4ZAE - chains A and B; structure by X-ray diffraction, 1.86 A resolution.

Chain A:
Protein: Coagulation factor IX
Source organism: Homo sapiens
Notes: EC 3.4.21.22; fragment: Peptidase S1 domain
UniProtKB: P00740 (FA9_HUMAN); the construct lacks a stretch of the UniProt sequence and is renumbered around it, so the offset changes along the chain: 16-36 = UniProt 227-247; 38-60 = UniProt 248-270; 61-95 = UniProt 272-306; 96-129 = UniProt 309-342; 6 more segments
Amino-acid sequence (235 residues; row label = number of the first residue in the row; note: 3 numbers in that range are skipped by the numbering (no residue carries them; nothing is unmodelled there); a row labelled like 95A-95B holds insertion residues (95A, then the next letters in order)):
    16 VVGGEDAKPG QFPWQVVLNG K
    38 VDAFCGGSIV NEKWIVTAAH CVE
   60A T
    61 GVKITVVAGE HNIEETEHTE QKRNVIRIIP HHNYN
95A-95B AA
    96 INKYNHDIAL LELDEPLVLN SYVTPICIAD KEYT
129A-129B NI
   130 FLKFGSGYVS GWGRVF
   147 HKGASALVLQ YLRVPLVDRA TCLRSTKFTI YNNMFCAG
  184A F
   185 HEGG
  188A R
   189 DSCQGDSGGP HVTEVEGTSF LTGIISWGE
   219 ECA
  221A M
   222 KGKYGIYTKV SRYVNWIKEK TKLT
Disordered / not traced: 245
Disulfide bonds: Cys42-Cys58, Cys168-Cys182, Cys191-Cys220
Differences from the reference sequence: engineered mutation Ala150 (Arg364 in P00740)
Bound ions: Na+: Glu70, Asn72, Glu75, Glu77, Glu80
Residues lining bound ligands:
  - 4M1 (2,6-dichloro-N-[(2R)-2-(5,6-dimethyl-1H-benzimidazol-2-yl)-2-phenylethyl]-4-(4H-1,2,4-triazol-4-yl)benzamide): Asn97, Tyr99, Arg143, His147, Lys148, Phe174, Asp189, Ser190, Cys191, Gln192, Ser195, Ile213, Ser214, Trp215, Gly216, Glu217, Cys220, Gly226
  - N-cyclohexyltaurine (NHE; 2-[N-cyclohexylamino]ethane sulfonic acid): Asp21, Val144, Phe145, Ala152, Leu153, Val154, Gln156
Swiss-Prot annotation at these positions:
  - active site (Charge relay system): His57, Asp102, Ser195
  - binding site (Ca(2+)): Glu70, Asn72, Glu75, Glu77, Glu80

Chain B:
Protein: Coagulation factor IX
Source organism: Homo sapiens
Notes: EC 3.4.21.22; fragment: EG-like 2 domain
UniProtKB: P00740 (FA9_HUMAN); residues 85-145 here correspond to UniProt positions 131-191 (UniProt number = residue number + 46)
Amino-acid sequence (62 residues; row label = number of the first residue in the row):
    84 MDVTCNIKNG RCEQFCKNSA DNKVVCSCTE GYRLAENQKS CEPAVPFPCG RVSVSQTSKL
   144 TR
Disordered / not traced: 84-85, 141-145
Disulfide bonds: Cys88-Cys99, Cys95-Cys109, Cys111-Cys124
Differences from the reference sequence: initiating methionine (84)
Swiss-Prot annotation at these positions:
  - site: Arg145 (Cleavage)

How chain A and chain B interact:
Residue-residue contacts - 40 pairs, chain A then chain B:
  Lys23(A) - Gln139(B)  hydrogen bond (side chain-backbone)
  Pro24(A) - Val137(B)
  Pro24(A) - Gln139(B)  hydrogen bond (backbone-side chain)
  Gly25(A) - Val135(B)
  Gly25(A) - Val137(B)
  Gln26(A) - Val135(B)
  Gln26(A) - Gln139(B)
  Pro28(A) - Arg134(B)
  Trp29(A) - Gly133(B)
  Leu114(A) - Phe130(B)
  Asn115(A) - Phe130(B)
  Ser116(A) - Phe130(B)
  Ser116(A) - Ser136(B)  hydrogen bond
  Ser116(A) - Val137(B)
  Tyr117(A) - Val137(B)  hydrophobic
  Thr119(A) - Pro131(B)
  Thr119(A) - Arg134(B)
  Pro120(A) - Cys132(B)
  Pro120(A) - Gly133(B)  hydrogen bond (backbone-backbone)
  Ile121(A) - Cys132(B)
  Cys122(A) - Thr112(B)
  Cys122(A) - Cys132(B)  disulfide
  Cys122(A) - Gly133(B)
  Ala124(A) - Phe98(B)  hydrophobic
  Tyr128(A) - Asn92(B)  hydrogen bond
  Tyr128(A) - Gln97(B)
  Tyr128(A) - Phe98(B)  hydrophobic
  Tyr128(A) - Cys99(B)  hydrogen bond (side chain-backbone)
  Phe130(A) - Phe98(B)  hydrophobic
  Val203(A) - Glu96(B)
  Glu204(A) - Glu96(B)
  Gly205(A) - Gly133(B)
  Thr206(A) - Gln97(B)
  Thr206(A) - Tyr115(B)
  Thr206(A) - Cys132(B)
  Thr206(A) - Gly133(B)
  Ser207(A) - Gly133(B)  hydrogen bond (backbone-backbone)
  Phe208(A) - Gln97(B)
  Phe208(A) - Phe98(B)  hydrophobic
  Phe208(A) - Thr112(B)
Other interface residues (no listed pair), chain A (24 interface residues in all): Ile123
Cross-chain cystine bridges: Cys122(A)-Cys132(B)

In short:
Chain A and chain B form an interface of 24 and 16 residues respectively, with 1 disulfide bond and 7 hydrogen
bonds. Among the polar pairs are Lys23(A)-Gln139(B), Pro24(A)-Gln139(B) and Ser116(A)-Ser136(B). Bound to
chain A: compound 4M1 and N-cyclohexyltaurine.
Here chain A is Coagulation factor IX and chain B is Coagulation factor IX, both from Homo sapiens. Entry 4ZAE
(Development of a novel class of potent and selective FIXa inhibitors) was determined by X-ray diffraction.
